Entry 6LNY (X-ray diffraction, 2.25 A resolution); this record covers chain A.

# Chain A
Name: Replicase polyprotein 1a
From: Human SARS coronavirus
Notes: EC 3.4.19.12, 3.4.22.69, 3.4.22.-
UniProt: P0C6U8 (R1A_CVHSA); residues 1-306 here correspond to UniProt positions 3241-3546 (UniProt number = residue number + 3240)
Chain sequence (306 residues; numbered 1 to 306; the number before each row is that of its first residue):
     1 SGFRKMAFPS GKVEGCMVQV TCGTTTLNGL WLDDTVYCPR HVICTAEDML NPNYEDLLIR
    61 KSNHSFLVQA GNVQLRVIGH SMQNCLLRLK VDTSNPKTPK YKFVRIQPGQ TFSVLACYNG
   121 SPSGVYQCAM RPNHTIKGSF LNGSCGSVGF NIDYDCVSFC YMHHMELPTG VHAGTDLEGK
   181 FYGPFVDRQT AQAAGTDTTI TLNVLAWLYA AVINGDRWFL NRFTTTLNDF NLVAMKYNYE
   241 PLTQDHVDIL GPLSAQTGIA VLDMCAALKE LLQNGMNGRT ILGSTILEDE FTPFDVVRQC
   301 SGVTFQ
Residues lining bound ligands: EOC ((2S)-4-methyl-N-[(2S)-1-oxidanylidene-3-[(3S)-2-oxidanylidenepiperidin-3-yl]propan-2-yl]-2-[[(E)-3-phenylprop-2-enoyl]amino]pentanamide): His41, Met49, Tyr54, Phe140, Leu141, Asn142, Gly143, Ser144, Cys145, His163, His164, Met165, Glu166, Pro168, His172, Asp187, Arg188, Gln189
Swiss-Prot annotation at these positions:
  - active site (For 3CL-PRO activity): His41, Cys145
  - site: Gln306 (Cleavage)
What the authors report for this chain:
  - conformationally variable residues: Glu166
  - catalytic residues: Cys145 (citing earlier work)

# Overview
Bound to chain A: compound EOC. Curated annotation (UniProt) lists active-site residues His41 and Cys145. The
paper reports the catalytic residue Cys145; conformational variability at Glu166.
Chain A is Replicase polyprotein 1a (Human SARS coronavirus); the structure, The co-crystal structure of
Severe Acute Respiratory Syndrome Coronavirus 3C-Like Protease with aldehyde M15, was determined by X-ray
diffraction together with 6LNQ and 6LO0 from the same study.
